6X59 - chains H and J of the 11 polymer chains in the assembly; structure by electron microscopy, 2.98 A resolution.

Chain H:
Protein: Histone H2B type 1-C/E/F/G/I
Organism: Homo sapiens
Reference sequence: P62807 (H2B1C_HUMAN); residues 2-125 here correspond to UniProt positions 3-126 (UniProt number = residue number + 1)
Sequence (125 residues; row label = number of the first residue in the row):
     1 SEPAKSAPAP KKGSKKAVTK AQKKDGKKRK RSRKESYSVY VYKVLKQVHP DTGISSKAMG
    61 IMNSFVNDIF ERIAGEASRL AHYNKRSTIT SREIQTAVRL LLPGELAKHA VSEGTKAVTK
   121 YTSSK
Disordered / not traced: 1-30, 125
Construct notes: expression tag (1)
Curated features (UniProtKB/Swiss-Prot):
  - modified residue: Glu2 (ADP-ribosyl glutamic acid), Lys5 (N6-(2-hydroxyisobutyryl)lysine), Ser6 (ADP-ribosylserine), Lys11 (N6-(beta-hydroxybutyryl)lysine), Lys12 (N6-(2-hydroxyisobutyryl)lysine), Ser14 (Phosphoserine), Lys15 (N6-acetyllysine), Lys16 (N6-(beta-hydroxybutyryl)lysine), Lys20 (N6-(2-hydroxyisobutyryl)lysine), Lys23 (N6-(2-hydroxyisobutyryl)lysine), Lys24 (N6-(2-hydroxyisobutyryl)lysine), Lys34 (N6-(2-hydroxyisobutyryl)lysine), Glu35 (PolyADP-ribosyl glutamic acid), Ser36 (Phosphoserine), Lys43 (N6-(2-hydroxyisobutyryl)lysine), Lys46 (N6-(2-hydroxyisobutyryl)lysine), Lys57 (N6,N6-dimethyllysine), Arg79 (Dimethylated arginine), Lys85 (N6,N6,N6-trimethyllysine), Arg86 (Omega-N-methylarginine) and 5 more in UniProt
  - glycosylation: Ser112 (O-linked (GlcNAc) serine)
  - cross-link (Glycyl lysine isopeptide (Lys-Gly)): Lys5 (interchain with G-Cter in SUMO2), Lys20 (interchain with G-Cter in SUMO2), Lys34 (interchain with G-Cter in ubiquitin), Lys120 (interchain with G-Cter in ubiquitin)

Chain J:
Molecule: 147-nt DNA strand
Sequence (147 nucleotides; numbered 0 to 146; the number before each row is that of its first residue; numbering starts at 0):
     0 ACAGGATGTA TATATCTGAC ACGTGCCTGG AGACTAGGGA GTAATCCCCT TGGCGGTTAA
    60 AACGCGGGGG ACAGCGCGTA CGTGCGTTTA AGCGGTGCTA GAGCTGTCTA CGACCAATTG
   120 AGCGGCCTCG GCACCGGGAT TCTCCAG
Disordered / not traced: 0, 146

How chain H and chain J interact:
Contacting residue pairs - 12 pairs, chain H then chain J:
  Ser32(H) - DC103(J)  hydrogen bond to the phosphate
  Tyr42(H) - DA20(J)  hydrogen bond to the phosphate
  Tyr42(H) - DC21(J)  hydrogen bond to the phosphate
  Gly53(H) - DA20(J)  phosphate contact
  Ile54(H) - DC19(J)  sugar contact
  Ile54(H) - DA20(J)  hydrogen bond to the phosphate
  Ser55(H) - DC19(J)  hydrogen bond to the phosphate
  Ser56(H) - DC19(J)  hydrogen bond to the phosphate
  Arg86(H) - DA39(J)  phosphate contact
  Arg86(H) - DG40(J)  salt bridge to the phosphate
  Ser87(H) - DA39(J)  hydrogen bond to the phosphate
  Thr88(H) - DA39(J)  hydrogen bond to the phosphate
Also at the interface, not in a pair above, chain H (10 interface residues in all): Arg33
Also at the interface, not in a pair above, chain J (8 interface residues in all): DG28, DG38

Overview:
10 residues of chain H and 8 residues of chain J are in contact, with 8 hydrogen bonds and 1 salt bridge.
Polar contacts include Ser32(H)-DC103(J), Tyr42(H)-DA20(J) and Tyr42(H)-DC21(J).
Chain H is Histone H2B type 1-C/E/F/G/I (Homo sapiens) and chain J is a 147-nt DNA strand; the structure, The
mouse cGAS catalytic domain binding to human assembled nucleosome, was determined by electron microscopy
together with 6X5A and 6XJD from the same study.
